PDB entry 8VR4 | electron microscopy, 2.80 A resolution | chains C and A of the 34 polymer chains in the assembly

[Chain C]
Molecule: 50S ribosomal protein L2
Organism: Mycolicibacterium smegmatis MC2 155
Reference sequence: A0QSD4 (RL2_MYCS2); residue numbers follow UniProt; this construct covers 1-278
Amino-acid sequence (278 residues; each row starts with the number of its first residue):
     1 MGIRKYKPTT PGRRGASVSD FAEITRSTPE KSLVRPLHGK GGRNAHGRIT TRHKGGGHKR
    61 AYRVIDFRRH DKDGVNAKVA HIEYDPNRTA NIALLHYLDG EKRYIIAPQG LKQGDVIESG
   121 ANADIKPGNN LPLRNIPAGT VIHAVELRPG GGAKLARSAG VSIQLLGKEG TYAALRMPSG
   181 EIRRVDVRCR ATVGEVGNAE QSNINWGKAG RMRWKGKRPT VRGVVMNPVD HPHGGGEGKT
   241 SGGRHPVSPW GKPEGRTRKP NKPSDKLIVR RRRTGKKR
Disordered / not traced: 1, 277-278

[Chain A]
Molecule: 23S ribosomal RNA
Organism: Mycolicibacterium smegmatis MC2 155
Sequence (3120 nucleotides; numbered 1 to 3120; the number before each row is that of its first residue):
     1 UAAGUGUUUA AGGGCGCAUG GUGGAUGCCU UGGCACUGGG AGCCGAUGAA GGACGUAGGA
    61 GGCUGCGAUA AGCCUCGGGG AGCUGUCAAC CGAGCGUUGA UCCGAGGAUG UCCGAAUGGG
   121 GAAACCCGGC ACGAGUGAUG UCGUGUCACC AGGCGCUGAA UAUAUAGGCG UCUGGGGGGA
   181 ACGCGGGGAA GUGAAACAUC UCAGUACCCG UAGGAAGAGA AAACAAAAUG UGAUUCCGUG
   241 AGUAGUGGCG AGCGAAAGCG GAGGAUGGCU AAACCGUAUG CAUGUGAUAC CGGGUAGGGG
   301 UUGUGUGUGC GGGGUUGUGG GACCUAUCUU UCCGGCUCUA CCUGGCUGGA GGGCAGUGAG
   361 AAAAUGUUGU GGUUAGCGGA AAUGGCUUGG GAUGGCCUGC CGUAGACGGU GAGAGCCCGG
   421 UACGUGAAAA CCCGACGUCU GUCUUGAUGG UGUUCCCGAG UAGCAGCGGG CCCGUGGAAU
   481 CUGCUGUGAA UCUGCCGGGA CCACCCGGUA AGCCUGAAUA CUUCCCAGUG ACCGAUAGCG
   541 GAUUAGUACC GUGAGGGAAU GGUGAAAAGU ACCCCGGGAG GGGAGUGAAA GAGUACCUGA
   601 AACCGUGCGC UUACAAUCCG UCAGAGCCCU CGACGUGUCG UGGGGUGAUG GCGUGCCUUU
   661 UGAAGAAUGA GCCUGCGAGU CAGGGACAUG UCGCGAGGUU AACCCGGGUG GGGUAGCCGC
   721 AGCGAAAGCG AGUCUGAAUA GGGCGUAUCC ACACAAGAGU GUGUGGUGUA GUGGUGUGUU
   781 CUGGACCCGA AGCGGAGUGA UCUACCCAUG GCCAGGGUGA AGCGCGGGUA AGACCGCGUG
   841 GAGGCCCGAA CCCACUUAGG UUGAAGACUG AGGGGAUGAG CUGUGGGUAG GGGUGAAAGG
   901 CCAAUCAAAC UCCGUGAUAG CUGGUUCUCC CCGAAAUGCA UUUAGGUGCA GCGUCGCAUG
   961 UUUCUUGCCG GAGGUAGAGC UACUGGAUGG CCGAUGGGCC CCACAGGGUU ACUGACGUCA
  1021 GCCAAACUCC GAAUGCCGGU AAGUCCAAGA GUGCGGCAGU GAGACGGCGG GGGAUAAGCU
  1081 CCGUGCGUCG AGAGGGAAAC AGCCCAGAUC GCCGGCUAAG GCCCCUAAGC GUGUGCUAAG
  1141 UGGAAAAGGA UGUGCAGUCG CGAAGACAAC CAGGAGGUUG GCUUAGAAGC AGCCACCCUU
  1201 GAAAGAGUGC GUAAUAGCUC ACUGGUCAAG UGAUUGUGCG CCGAUAAUGU AGCGGGGCUC
  1261 AAGCACACCG CCGAAGCCGC GGCAGCCAAC GUGUUGGCUG GGUAGGGGAG CGUCCUGCAU
  1321 CCGGUGAAGC CGCCGAGUGA UCGAGUGGUG GAGGGUGUGG GAGUGAGAAU GCAGGCAUGA
  1381 GUAGCGAUUA GGCAAGUGAG AACCUUGCCC GCCGAAAGAC CAAGGGUUCC UGGGCCAGGC
  1441 CAGUCCGCCC AGGGUGAGUC GGGACCUAAG GCGAGGCCGA CAGGCGUAGU CGAUGGACAA
  1501 CGGGUUGAUA UUCCCGUACC CGUGUAUGUG CGUCCAUGAU GAAUCAGCGG UACUAACCAU
  1561 CCAAAACCAC CGUGACCGCA CCUUUCGGGG UGUGGCGUUG GUGGGGCUGC AUGGGACCUU
  1621 CGUUGGUAGU AGUCAAGCGA UGGGGUGACG CAGGAAGGUA GCCGUACCGG UCAGUGGUAA
  1681 UACCGGGGUA AGCCUGUAGG GAGUCAGAUA GGUAAAUCCG UCUGGCAUAU AUCCUGAGAG
  1741 GUGAUGCAUA GCCGAGUGAG GCGAAUUCGG UGAUCCUAUG CUGCCGAGAA AAGCCUCUAG
  1801 CGAGGACAUA CACGGCCCGU ACCCCAAACC AACACAGGUG GUCAGGUAGA GAAUACUAAG
  1861 GCGUACGAGU GAACUAUGGU UAAGGAACUC GGCAAAAUGC CCCCGUAACU UCGGGAGAAG
  1921 GGGGACCCAC AUGGCGUGUA AGCCUUUACG GCCCAAGCGU GAGUGGGUGG CACAAACCAG
  1981 UGAGAAGCGA CUGUUUACUA AAAACACAGG UCCGUGCGAA GUCGCAAGAC GAUGUAUACG
  2041 GACUGACGCC UGCCCGGUGC UGGAAGGUUA AGAGGACCCG UUAACUCCCU UUGGGGGUGA
  2101 AGCGGAGAAU UUAAGCCCCA GUAAACGGCG GUGGUAACUA UAACCAUCCU AAGGUAGCGA
  2161 AAUUCCUUGU CGGGUAAGUU CCGACCUGCA CGAAUGGCGU AACGACUUCU CAACUGUCUC
  2221 AACCAUAGAC UCGGCGAAAU UGCACUACGA GUAAAGAUGC UCGUUACGCG CGGCAGGACG
  2281 AAAAGACCCC GGGACCUUCA CUACAACUUG GUAUUGGUGC UCGAUACGGU UUGUGUAGGA
  2341 UAGGUGGGAG ACUGUGAAGC UCACACGCCA GUGUGGGUGG AGUCGUUGUU GAAAUACCAC
  2401 UCUGAUCGUA UUGGGCCUCU AACCUCGGAC CGUAUAUCCG GUUCAGGGAC AGUGCCUGGU
  2461 GGGUAGUUUA ACUGGGGCGG UUGCCUCCUA AAAUGUAACG GAGGCGCCCA AAGGUUCCCU
  2521 CAACCUGGAC GGCAAUCAGG UGUUGAGUGU AAGUGCACAA GGGAGCUUGA CUGCGAGACG
  2581 GACAUGUCGA GCAGGGACGA AAGUCGGGAC UAGUGAUCCG GCACCUCUGA GUGGAAGGGG
  2641 UGUCGCUCAA CGGAUAAAAG GUACCCCGGG GAUAACAGGC UGAUCUUCCC CAAGAGUCCA
  2701 UAUCGACGGG AUGGUUUGGC ACCUCGAUGU CGGCUCGUCG CAUCCUGGGG CUGGAGCAGG
  2761 UCCCAAGGGU UGGGCUGUUC GCCCAUUAAA GCGGCACGCG AGCUGGGUUU AGAACGUCGU
  2821 GAGACAGUUC GGUCUCUAUC CGCCGCGCGC GUCAGAAGCU UGAGGAAACC UGUCCCUAGU
  2881 ACGAGAGGAC CGGGACGGAC GAACCUCUGG UAUACCAGUU GUCCCACCAG GGGCACGGCU
  2941 GGAUAGCCAC GUUCGGACAG GAUAACCGCU GAAAGCAUCU AAGCGGGAAA CCUCUUCCAA
  3001 GACCAGGCUU CUCACCCUCU AGGAGGGAUA AGGCCCCCCG CAGACCACGG GAUUGAUAGA
  3061 CCAGACCUGG AAGCCUAGUA AUAGGUGCAG GGAACUGGCA CUAACCGGCC GAAAACUUAC
Disordered / not traced: 1, 1803
Ligand contacts: erythromycin a (ERY): U861, A2281, A2282, A2283, A2286, A2727, G2729, U2730, U2833, C2834, U2835
From the paper describing this entry:
  - conformationally variable residues (side-chain flip): A2282, A2286, U2730
  - binding site for erythromycin a: U2730

[How chain C and chain A interact]
Residue-residue contacts (310; chain C residue first):
  Arg4(C) with A821(A), sugar contact; C1784(A), phosphate contact; C1785(A), salt bridge to the phosphate
  Tyr6(C) with C1785(A), sugar contact
  Lys7(C) with A820(A), phosphate contact; A821(A), salt bridge to the phosphate
  Pro8(C) with C1912(A), phosphate contact; G1913(A), base contact
  Thr9(C) with A820(A), sugar contact; A842(A), base contact; G1913(A), sugar contact
  Thr10(C) with G843(A), phosphate contact; G844(A), hydrogen bond to the phosphate; C845(A), sugar contact
  Pro11(C) with G844(A), base contact; A1990(A), hydrogen bond to the base; C1991(A), base contact
  Gly12(C) with G844(A), hydrogen bond to the phosphate
  Arg13(C) with A842(A), hydrogen bond to the sugar; G843(A), salt bridge to the phosphate; G844(A), salt bridge to the phosphate
  Arg14(C) with U1911(A), hydrogen bond to the sugar; G1913(A), hydrogen bond to the base; A2046(A), base contact; A2201(A), base contact
  Val18(C) with C1785(A), sugar contact; G1786(A), phosphate contact
  Phe21(C) with C1785(A), phosphate contact; A1787(A), base contact
  Ser27(C) with A1787(A), base contact
  Lys31(C) with U1646(A), salt bridge to the phosphate; G1647(A), hydrogen bond to the base; A1648(A), sugar contact
  Ser32(C) with G1645(A), phosphate contact
  Arg35(C) with U2033(A), base contact
  Pro36(C) with A1789(A), sugar contact; A1790(A), sugar contact
  Leu37(C) with U2033(A), phosphate contact
  His38(C) with C807(A), phosphate contact; A808(A), phosphate contact; A1469(A), salt bridge to the phosphate
  Gly39(C) with C807(A), phosphate contact; A808(A), hydrogen bond to the phosphate
  Lys40(C) with C806(A), sugar contact; C807(A), sugar contact; C2030(A), salt bridge to the phosphate; G2031(A), phosphate contact
  Gly41(C) with C806(A), sugar contact
  Gly42(C) with C2030(A), hydrogen bond to the sugar
  Arg43(C) with C805(A), hydrogen bond to the sugar; C806(A), hydrogen bond to the sugar; G887(A), base contact; C2030(A), hydrogen bond to the sugar
  Asn44(C) with C2023(A), hydrogen bond to the base; G2028(A), base contact; A2029(A), hydrogen bond to the base; C2030(A), sugar contact
  Ala45(C) with G1486(A), phosphate contact; A2029(A), hydrogen bond to the sugar
  His46(C) with U888(A), sugar contact; C2023(A), hydrogen bond to the sugar; G2024(A), sugar contact; G2028(A), hydrogen bond to the base
  Gly47(C) with G887(A), sugar contact; U888(A), sugar contact; U894(A), phosphate contact
  Arg48(C) with U888(A), hydrogen bond to the phosphate; A889(A), salt bridge to the phosphate; G890(A), salt bridge to the phosphate; G892(A), hydrogen bond to the sugar; G893(A), sugar contact; U894(A), phosphate contact; C2023(A), hydrogen bond to the phosphate; G2024(A), salt bridge to the phosphate
  Ile49(C) with U894(A), hydrogen bond to the phosphate; G895(A), phosphate contact; U2022(A), sugar contact
  Thr50(C) with G2021(A), hydrogen bond to the base; U2022(A), base contact; C2023(A), sugar contact; C2030(A), hydrogen bond to the base
  Thr51(C) with G2021(A), hydrogen bond to the base; C2030(A), base contact; G2031(A), hydrogen bond to the sugar; G2040(A), sugar contact
  Arg52(C) with G2041(A), salt bridge to the phosphate; A2042(A), salt bridge to the phosphate
  His53(C) with G2041(A), salt bridge to the phosphate
  Lys54(C) with G2031(A), sugar contact; A2032(A), salt bridge to the phosphate; G2040(A), salt bridge to the phosphate
  Gly55(C) with C806(A), phosphate contact; C807(A), phosphate contact
  Gly56(C) with C806(A), hydrogen bond to the phosphate; C807(A), hydrogen bond to the phosphate
  His58(C) with G1650(A), sugar contact; G1786(A), base contact; A1787(A), sugar contact; G1788(A), hydrogen bond to the base
  Lys59(C) with U809(A), salt bridge to the phosphate; A1787(A), sugar contact; G1788(A), sugar contact; A1789(A), hydrogen bond to the sugar
  Arg60(C) with A1787(A), phosphate contact; G1788(A), sugar contact
  Ala61(C) with G1788(A), hydrogen bond to the phosphate
  Tyr62(C) with U2033(A), stacking on the base; G2034(A), hydrogen bond to the phosphate
  Arg63(C) with A1787(A), hydrogen bond to the sugar; G1788(A), salt bridge to the phosphate
  Phe67(C) with G2034(A), phosphate contact
  Arg68(C) with G2428(A), hydrogen bond to the phosphate; A2429(A), salt bridge to the phosphate
  Lys78(C) with C1722(A), salt bridge to the phosphate
  Tyr84(C) with A1787(A), hydrogen bond to the phosphate
  Pro86(C) with A1787(A), phosphate contact; G1788(A), phosphate contact
  Asn87(C) with G2034(A), sugar contact
  Arg88(C) with G2034(A), salt bridge to the phosphate; U2035(A), salt bridge to the phosphate
  Thr89(C) with A2038(A), sugar contact
  His96(C) with U1721(A), salt bridge to the phosphate
  Tyr97(C) with U1721(A), sugar contact
  Leu98(C) with U1721(A), hydrogen bond to the sugar
  Asp99(C) with G1711(A), phosphate contact; G1720(A), hydrogen bond to the base
  Gly100(C) with G1720(A), hydrogen bond to the sugar; U1721(A), sugar contact
  Glu101(C) with G1711(A), hydrogen bond to the sugar; G1712(A), phosphate contact
  Lys102(C) with G1720(A), hydrogen bond to the phosphate; U1721(A), salt bridge to the phosphate
  Ala121(C) with G1613(A), phosphate contact
  Asn122(C) with G1613(A), hydrogen bond to the sugar
  Arg134(C) with U1560(A), hydrogen bond to the base; C1561(A), hydrogen bond to the sugar; A1611(A), base contact
  Leu147(C) with C2017(A), sugar contact
  Arg148(C) with U2425(A), hydrogen bond to the base; G2427(A), hydrogen bond to the sugar; A2445(A), base contact; G2446(A), hydrogen bond to the sugar
  Pro149(C) with G2427(A), hydrogen bond to the sugar
  Gly150(C) with G2427(A), sugar contact; G2428(A), sugar contact
  Gly151(C) with G2427(A), hydrogen bond to the sugar; G2428(A), sugar contact
  Lys154(C) with C2017(A), sugar contact; G2018(A), phosphate contact; U2035(A), base contact
  Leu155(C) with G2016(A), base contact; U2035(A), sugar contact; A2036(A), phosphate contact
  Ala156(C) with U2035(A), hydrogen bond to the sugar; A2036(A), hydrogen bond to the phosphate
  Arg157(C) with G2034(A), salt bridge to the phosphate; U2035(A), salt bridge to the phosphate; A2036(A), phosphate contact
  Ser158(C) with U2035(A), hydrogen bond to the phosphate; A2036(A), hydrogen bond to the phosphate; U2037(A), hydrogen bond to the sugar
  Ala159(C) with U2037(A), hydrogen bond to the sugar
  Gly160(C) with U2037(A), base contact
  Val161(C) with A2036(A), phosphate contact; U2037(A), phosphate contact
  Lys168(C) with C1562(A), phosphate contact
  Glu169(C) with C1562(A), sugar contact
  Gly170(C) with C1562(A), hydrogen bond to the sugar
  Tyr172(C) with G2446(A), phosphate contact; G2447(A), hydrogen bond to the phosphate
  Met177(C) with G2016(A), hydrogen bond to the base
  Pro178(C) with G2016(A), base contact; A2036(A), hydrogen bond to the sugar
  Ser179(C) with G2016(A), hydrogen bond to the base; A2036(A), hydrogen bond to the sugar
  Glu181(C) with G2016(A), hydrogen bond to the sugar
  Arg183(C) with G2016(A), hydrogen bond to the sugar; C2017(A), salt bridge to the phosphate
  Arg188(C) with A2445(A), hydrogen bond to the sugar; G2446(A), salt bridge to the phosphate
  Asn198(C) with U2037(A), base contact
  Ala199(C) with U2037(A), hydrogen bond to the base
  Gln201(C) with U2037(A), base contact; A2038(A), hydrogen bond to the phosphate
  Ser202(C) with U2037(A), hydrogen bond to the base
  Ile204(C) with G2009(A), phosphate contact
  Asn205(C) with A2008(A), hydrogen bond to the sugar; G2009(A), sugar contact
  Trp206(C) with G1786(A), phosphate contact; A2008(A), phosphate contact; G2009(A), hydrogen bond to the phosphate
  Gly207(C) with A2008(A), hydrogen bond to the sugar
  Lys208(C) with G844(A), salt bridge to the phosphate; A879(A), salt bridge to the phosphate; A2008(A), sugar contact
  Ala209(C) with G844(A), hydrogen bond to the base; A879(A), base contact; C2007(A), hydrogen bond to the sugar; A2008(A), sugar contact
  Gly210(C) with G844(A), hydrogen bond to the base; A879(A), phosphate contact
  Arg211(C) with G1786(A), salt bridge to the phosphate
  Met212(C) with A2008(A), phosphate contact
  Arg213(C) with C806(A), salt bridge to the phosphate; A879(A), hydrogen bond to the base; A896(A), base contact
  Trp214(C) with A879(A), hydrogen bond to the phosphate; G1786(A), stacking on the base
  Arg218(C) with C805(A), hydrogen bond to the sugar; C806(A), salt bridge to the phosphate; G895(A), salt bridge to the phosphate; A896(A), salt bridge to the phosphate
  Pro219(C) with A896(A), sugar contact; A2006(A), sugar contact; C2007(A), phosphate contact
  Thr220(C) with A2006(A), hydrogen bond to the phosphate; C2007(A), hydrogen bond to the phosphate
  Val221(C) with A896(A), sugar contact; A897(A), sugar contact; C2005(A), phosphate contact; A2006(A), phosphate contact
  Arg222(C) with C2005(A), salt bridge to the phosphate; A2006(A), salt bridge to the phosphate; C2043(A), phosphate contact; U2044(A), salt bridge to the phosphate; G2045(A), hydrogen bond to the base
  Gly223(C) with C2043(A), hydrogen bond to the phosphate
  Val224(C) with C2043(A), hydrogen bond to the phosphate; U2044(A), phosphate contact
  Val225(C) with A897(A), hydrogen bond to the sugar; A898(A), phosphate contact; C2005(A), phosphate contact
  Met226(C) with A897(A), base contact
  Asn227(C) with G899(A), sugar contact
  Pro228(C) with C2296(A), sugar contact; U2297(A), phosphate contact; A2822(A), phosphate contact
  Val229(C) with G899(A), base contact; A908(A), base contact; C2296(A), phosphate contact
  Asp230(C) with G895(A), hydrogen bond to the base; A897(A), base contact
  His231(C) with A2042(A), salt bridge to the phosphate
  His233(C) with A2042(A), hydrogen bond to the phosphate; C2043(A), salt bridge to the phosphate
  Gly235(C) with A2822(A), phosphate contact
  Gly236(C) with A2822(A), hydrogen bond to the phosphate; G2823(A), hydrogen bond to the phosphate
  Glu237(C) with G2823(A), hydrogen bond to the base; A2824(A), phosphate contact
  Gly238(C) with A2814(A), hydrogen bond to the phosphate; C2815(A), phosphate contact
  Lys239(C) with G2045(A), salt bridge to the phosphate; U2195(A), base contact; G2196(A), salt bridge to the phosphate; A2814(A), phosphate contact; C2815(A), hydrogen bond to the phosphate
  Thr240(C) with U2195(A), hydrogen bond to the sugar
  Ser241(C) with C2126(A), phosphate contact; G2127(A), hydrogen bond to the phosphate; U2195(A), hydrogen bond to the sugar
  Gly243(C) with G2821(A), sugar contact
  Arg244(C) with C2126(A), hydrogen bond to the sugar; U2298(A), phosphate contact; G2463(A), salt bridge to the phosphate
  His245(C) with U2058(A), hydrogen bond to the base; G2059(A), sugar contact; A2125(A), base contact; C2126(A), hydrogen bond to the base
  Pro246(C) with A2125(A), sugar contact
  Val247(C) with A2042(A), sugar contact
  Ser248(C) with G2041(A), sugar contact
  Pro249(C) with G2041(A), phosphate contact; A2042(A), phosphate contact
  Trp250(C) with U2022(A), hydrogen bond to the phosphate; C2023(A), phosphate contact; G2463(A), sugar contact
  Gly251(C) with G2463(A), sugar contact
  Lys252(C) with U2022(A), salt bridge to the phosphate
  Glu254(C) with C2013(A), sugar contact; G2041(A), base contact; C2060(A), sugar contact
  Gly255(C) with G2014(A), sugar contact; C2060(A), phosphate contact
  Arg256(C) with G2014(A), salt bridge to the phosphate; U2015(A), phosphate contact; U2061(A), hydrogen bond to the sugar; G2062(A), salt bridge to the phosphate
  Thr257(C) with G2014(A), hydrogen bond to the sugar; U2015(A), sugar contact; A2020(A), hydrogen bond to the sugar; G2021(A), phosphate contact
  Arg258(C) with U2015(A), hydrogen bond to the phosphate; G2016(A), salt bridge to the phosphate; C2017(A), salt bridge to the phosphate
  Lys259(C) with A2020(A), salt bridge to the phosphate; G2021(A), salt bridge to the phosphate
  Asn261(C) with A2451(A), sugar contact
  Lys262(C) with C2017(A), salt bridge to the phosphate
  Ser264(C) with C2017(A), hydrogen bond to the phosphate
  Lys266(C) with G2447(A), phosphate contact; G2448(A), phosphate contact
  Ile268(C) with G2016(A), sugar contact
  Arg271(C) with G2014(A), salt bridge to the phosphate; U2015(A), salt bridge to the phosphate
  Arg272(C) with G2014(A), salt bridge to the phosphate; U2015(A), salt bridge to the phosphate
  Thr274(C) with C2013(A), phosphate contact; G2014(A), phosphate contact
  Gly275(C) with C2013(A), phosphate contact
Interface residues without a listed pair, chain C (157 interface residues in all): Ser19, Pro29, Lys72, Asn135, Ile163, Lys215, Lys217, Pro232, Gly234, Pro260, Pro263
Interface residues without a listed pair, chain A (131 interface residues in all): G1470, G1484, C1485, A1563, U1612, A2019, A2027, C2039, C2307, U2308, G2462, C2664, U2820

[In short]
Chain C and chain A form an interface of 157 and 131 residues respectively; the contacts include 99 hydrogen
bonds, 54 salt bridges and 2 aromatic stacking contacts. Polar contacts include Pro11(C)-A1990(A),
Arg14(C)-G1913(A) and Lys31(C)-G1647(A). The paper reports a binding site for erythromycin a at U2730(A);
conformational variability at A2282(A), A2286(A) and U2730(A).
Chain C is 50S ribosomal protein L2 and chain A is 23S ribosomal RNA, both from Mycolicibacterium smegmatis
MC2 155; the structure, Structure of Mycobacterium smegmatis 50S ribosomal subunit bound to HflX and
erythromycin:50S-HflX-A-Ery, was determined by electron microscopy, deposited together with 8VIO, 8VK0, 8VK7,
8VKI, 8VKW, 8VPK, 8VR8 and 8VRL.
